Entry 7FHB (X-ray diffraction, 1.90 A resolution); this record covers chain A.

# Chain A
Name: Prenyltransferase
From: Streptomyces sp. (strain CL190)
Reference sequence: Q4R2T2 (Q4R2T2_STRC1); residue numbers follow UniProt; this construct covers 1-307
Sequence (309 residues; row label = number of the first residue in the row; numbers below 1 keep their minus sign (Gly-1 is residue -1)):
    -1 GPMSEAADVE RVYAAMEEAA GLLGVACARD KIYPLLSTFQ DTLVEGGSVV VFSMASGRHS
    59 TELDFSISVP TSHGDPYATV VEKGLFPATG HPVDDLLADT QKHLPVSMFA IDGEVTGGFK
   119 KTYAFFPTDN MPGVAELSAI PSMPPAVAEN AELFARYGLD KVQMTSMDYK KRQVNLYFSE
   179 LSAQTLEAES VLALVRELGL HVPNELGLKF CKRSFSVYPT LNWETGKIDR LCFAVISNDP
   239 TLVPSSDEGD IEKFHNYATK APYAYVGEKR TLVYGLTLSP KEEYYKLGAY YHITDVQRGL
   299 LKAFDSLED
Disordered / not traced: 305-307
Construct notes: expression tag (-1 to 0)
Ligand contacts: geranyl diphosphate (GPP): Val47, Val49, Ser51, Ser64, Ser66, Ala108, Lys118, Lys119, Tyr121, Phe123, Met162, Asn173, Tyr175, Tyr216, Thr218, Arg228, Lys284, Tyr288

# Overview
Chain A binds geranyl diphosphate.
Chain A is Prenyltransferase (Streptomyces sp. (strain CL190)); the structure, Structure of prenyltransferase
from Streptomyces sp. (strain CL190) with bound GPP, was determined by X-ray diffraction, deposited together
with 7FHC, 7FHD, 7FHE and 7FHF.
